PDB entry 1HLZ | X-ray diffraction, 2.80 A resolution | chains C and B of the 4 polymer chains in the assembly

[Chain C]
Molecule: 20-nt DNA strand
Sequence (20 nucleotides; row label = number of the first residue in the row):
   600 CAACTAGGTCACTAGGTCAG

[Chain B]
Name: Orphan nuclear receptor NR1D1
Organism: Homo sapiens
Notes: fragment: dna-binding domain plus c-terminal extension
UniProtKB: P20393 (NR1D1_HUMAN); the construct lacks a stretch of the UniProt sequence, so the offset changes along the chain: -8 to 33 = UniProt 123-164; 34-84 = UniProt 166-216
Amino-acid sequence (94 residues; row label = number of the first residue in the row; numbers below 1 keep their minus sign (Thr-8 is residue -8)):
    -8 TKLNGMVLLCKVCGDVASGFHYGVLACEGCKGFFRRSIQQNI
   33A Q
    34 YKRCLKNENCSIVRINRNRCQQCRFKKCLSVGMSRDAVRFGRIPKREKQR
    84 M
Unresolved in the structure: -8 to -5, 76-84
Differences from the reference sequence: cloning artifact (16)
Metal / ion sites: Zn2+ site 1: Cys1, Cys4, Cys18, Cys21; Zn2+ site 2: Cys37, Cys43, Cys53, Cys56
Curated features (UniProtKB/Swiss-Prot):
  - DNA-binding region: Val-2 to Phe73 (Nuclear receptor)
  - zinc finger (NR C4-type): Cys1 to Cys21, Cys37 to Cys61
  - modified residue (N6-acetyllysine): Lys59, Lys60

[Chain C / chain B interface]
Residue-residue contacts (17):
  DA601(C) with Arg75(B), hydrogen bond to the base
  DA602(C) with Arg75(B), hydrogen bond to the sugar
  DC603(C) with Gly74(B), sugar contact; Arg75(B), salt bridge to the phosphate
  DT604(C) with Gly10(B), phosphate contact; Phe11(B), hydrogen bond to the phosphate; Arg72(B), sugar contact
  DA605(C) with Phe11(B), phosphate contact; His12(B), salt bridge to the phosphate; Tyr13(B), hydrogen bond to the phosphate; Lys22(B), base contact; Val71(B), phosphate contact; Phe73(B), sugar contact
  DG606(C) with Tyr13(B), hydrogen bond to the phosphate; Lys22(B), hydrogen bond to the base
  DG607(C) with Arg26(B), hydrogen bond to the base
  DT608(C) with Arg26(B), hydrogen bond to the base
Interface residues without a listed pair, chain B (12 interface residues in all): Ser9

[Summary]
The interface between chain C and chain B involves 8 residues on one side and 12 on the other; the contacts
include 8 hydrogen bonds and 2 salt bridges. Polar contacts include DA601(C)-Arg75(B), DG606(C)-Lys22(B) and
DG607(C)-Arg26(B).
Here chain C is a 20-nt DNA strand and chain B is Orphan nuclear receptor NR1D1 (Homo sapiens). Entry 1HLZ
(Crystal structure of the orphan nuclear receptor rev-erb(alpha) DNA-binding domain bound to its cognate
response element) was determined by X-ray diffraction, deposited together with 1GA5.
